Entry 3LRJ (X-ray diffraction, 2.80 A resolution); this record covers chains A and B.

Chain A (and B):
Name: 3,4-Dihydroxy-2-butanone 4-phosphate synthase
Organism: Salmonella typhimurium
Notes: EC 4.1.99.12; chain B of this document is another copy of the same molecule, construct and numbering; everything in this record applies to it too
Reference sequence: P66032 (RIBB_SALTY); residues 1-217 here = UniProt positions 1-217
Sequence (217 residues; row label = number of the first residue in the row):
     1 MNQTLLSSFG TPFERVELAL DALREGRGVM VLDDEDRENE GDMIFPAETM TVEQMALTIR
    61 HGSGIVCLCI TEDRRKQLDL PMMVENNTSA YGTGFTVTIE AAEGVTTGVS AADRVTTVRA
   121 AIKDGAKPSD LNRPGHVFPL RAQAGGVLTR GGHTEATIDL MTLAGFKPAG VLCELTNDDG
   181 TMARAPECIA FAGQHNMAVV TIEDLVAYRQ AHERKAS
Not modelled in the structure: 1-8, 34-38, 213-217 (chain B: 1-10, 35-38, 213-217)
Swiss-Prot annotation at these positions:
  - binding site (D-ribulose 5-phosphate): Arg37, Glu38, Asp42, Arg150 to Thr154, Glu174
  - binding site (Mg(2+)): Glu38, His153
  - site (Essential for catalytic activity): His136, Glu174

Interface between chain A and chain B:
Residue-residue contacts (67):
  Glu40(A) with Thr107(B), hydrogen bond
  Ala56(A) with Asp179(B); Gly180(B)
  Ile59(A) with Ser63(B)
  Arg60(A) with Arg60(B); Asp178(B), salt bridge
  Ser63(A) with Ile59(B); Gly64(B); Val109(B); Arg114(B), hydrogen bond (backbone-side chain)
  Gly64(A) with Ser63(B); Gly64(B); Ile65(B)
  Ile65(A) with Gly64(B); Arg114(B); His136(B); Phe138(B), hydrophobic
  Met83(A) with Met83(B), hydrophobic; Thr98(B), hydrogen bond; Pro134(B), hydrophobic
  Val84(A) with Val97(B), hydrophobic; Arg133(B); Pro134(B)
  Asn86(A) with Arg133(B)
  Asn87(A) with Arg133(B); Pro134(B)
  Thr88(A) with Asn132(B), hydrogen bond; Arg133(B), hydrogen bond (backbone-backbone)
  Ser89(A) with Arg133(B); Pro134(B)
  Tyr91(A) with Thr106(B)
  Phe95(A) with Pro134(B), hydrophobic
  Val97(A) with Val84(B), hydrophobic
  Thr98(A) with Met83(B), hydrogen bond
  Thr106(A) with Tyr91(B)
  Thr107(A) with Glu40(B), hydrogen bond
  Val109(A) with Ser63(B); Glu174(B); Met182(B), hydrophobic
  Ser110(A) with Gly180(B); Met182(B)
  Ala111(A) with Gly180(B), hydrogen bond (backbone-backbone)
  Arg114(A) with Ser63(B), hydrogen bond (side chain-backbone); Ile65(B)
  Asn132(A) with Thr88(B), hydrogen bond
  Arg133(A) with Val84(B); Asn87(B); Thr88(B), hydrogen bond (backbone-backbone); Ser89(B)
  Pro134(A) with Met83(B), hydrophobic; Val84(B); Asn87(B); Ser89(B); Phe95(B), hydrophobic
  His136(A) with Ile65(B); Glu174(B), salt bridge
  Phe138(A) with Ile65(B), hydrophobic; Phe138(B), hydrophobic
  Glu174(A) with Val109(B); His136(B), salt bridge
  Asp178(A) with Arg60(B), salt bridge
  Asp179(A) with Ala56(B)
  Gly180(A) with Ala56(B); Ser110(B); Ala111(B), hydrogen bond (backbone-backbone)
  Met182(A) with Val109(B), hydrophobic; Ser110(B)
Also at the interface, not in a pair above, chain A (35 interface residues in all): Gly62, Leu131
Also at the interface, not in a pair above, chain B (35 interface residues in all): Gly62, Asn86, Leu131

Overview:
Chain A and chain B each contribute 35 residues to their interface; the contacts include 12 hydrogen bonds and
4 salt bridges. Among the polar pairs are Arg60(A)-Asp178(B), His136(A)-Glu174(B) and Glu40(A)-Thr107(B).
Chain A and chain B are both 3,4-Dihydroxy-2-butanone 4-phosphate synthase (Salmonella typhimurium); the
structure, Crystal structure of 3,4-Dihydroxy-2-butanone 4-phosphate synthase in complex with sulfate ion, was
determined by X-ray diffraction (same publication as 3LQU and 3LS6).
